7KMZ - chains C and B of the 5 polymer chains in the assembly; structure by electron microscopy, 3.62 A resolution.

[Chain C (and B)]
Name: Spike glycoprotein
Source organism: Severe acute respiratory syndrome coronavirus 2
Notes: chain B of this document is another copy of the same molecule, construct and numbering; everything in this record applies to it too
Reference sequence: P0DTC2 (SPIKE_SARS2); residues 1-1208 here = UniProt positions 1-1208
Chain sequence (1288 residues; row label = number of the first residue in the row):
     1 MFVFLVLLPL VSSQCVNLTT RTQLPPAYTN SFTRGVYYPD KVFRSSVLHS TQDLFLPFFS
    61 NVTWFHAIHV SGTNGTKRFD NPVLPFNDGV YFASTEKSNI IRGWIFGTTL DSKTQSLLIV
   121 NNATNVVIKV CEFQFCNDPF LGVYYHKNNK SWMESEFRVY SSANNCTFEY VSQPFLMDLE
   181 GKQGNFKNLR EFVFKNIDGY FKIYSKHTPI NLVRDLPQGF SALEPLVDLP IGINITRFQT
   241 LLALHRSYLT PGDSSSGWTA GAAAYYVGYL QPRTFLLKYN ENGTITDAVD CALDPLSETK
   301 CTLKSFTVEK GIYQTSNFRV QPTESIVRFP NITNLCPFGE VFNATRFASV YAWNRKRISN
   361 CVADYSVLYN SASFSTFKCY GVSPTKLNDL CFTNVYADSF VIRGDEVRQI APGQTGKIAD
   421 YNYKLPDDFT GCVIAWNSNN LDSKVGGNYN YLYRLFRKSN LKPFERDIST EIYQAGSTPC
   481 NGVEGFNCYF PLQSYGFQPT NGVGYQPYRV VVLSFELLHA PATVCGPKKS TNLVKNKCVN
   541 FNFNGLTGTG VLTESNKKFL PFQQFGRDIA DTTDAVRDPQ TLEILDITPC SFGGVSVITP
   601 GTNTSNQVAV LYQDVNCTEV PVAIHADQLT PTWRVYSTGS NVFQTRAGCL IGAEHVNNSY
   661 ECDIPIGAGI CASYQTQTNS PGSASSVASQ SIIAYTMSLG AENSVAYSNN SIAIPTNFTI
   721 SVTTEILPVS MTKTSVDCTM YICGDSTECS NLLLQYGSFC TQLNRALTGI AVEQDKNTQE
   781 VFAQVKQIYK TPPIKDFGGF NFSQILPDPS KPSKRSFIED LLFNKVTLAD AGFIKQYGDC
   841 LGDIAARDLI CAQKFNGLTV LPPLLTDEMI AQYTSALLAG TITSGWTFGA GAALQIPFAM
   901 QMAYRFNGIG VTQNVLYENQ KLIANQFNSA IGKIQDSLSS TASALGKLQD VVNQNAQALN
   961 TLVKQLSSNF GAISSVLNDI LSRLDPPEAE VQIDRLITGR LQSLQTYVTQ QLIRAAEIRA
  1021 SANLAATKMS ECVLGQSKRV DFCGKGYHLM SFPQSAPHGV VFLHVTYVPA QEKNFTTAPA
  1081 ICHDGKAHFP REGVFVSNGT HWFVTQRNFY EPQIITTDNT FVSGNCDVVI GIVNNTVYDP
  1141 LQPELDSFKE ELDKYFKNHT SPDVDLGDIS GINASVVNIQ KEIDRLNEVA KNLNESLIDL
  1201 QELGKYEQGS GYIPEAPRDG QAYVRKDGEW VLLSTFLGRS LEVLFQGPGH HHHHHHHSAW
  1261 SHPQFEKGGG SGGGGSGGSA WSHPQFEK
Unresolved in the structure: 1-25, 67-80, 142-155, 177-186, 243-262, 621-638, 677-688, 812-814, 829-852, 1148-1288 (chain B: 1-25, 67-78, 142-152, 178-185, 247-260, 626-637, 677-689, 829-851, 1150-1288)
Construct notes: engineered mutation Gly682 (Arg in P0DTC2), Ser683 (Arg in P0DTC2), Ser685 (Arg in P0DTC2), Pro986 (Lys in P0DTC2), Pro987 (Val in P0DTC2); expression tag (1209-1288)
Swiss-Prot annotation at these positions:
  - region: Asn280 to Cys301 (Putative superantigen), Arg403 to Asp405 (Integrin-binding motif), Asn448 to Phe456 (Immunodominant HLA epitope recognized by the CD8+), Pro681, Ala684 (Putative superantigen), Ser816 to Tyr837 (Fusion peptide 1), Lys835 to Phe855 (Fusion peptide 2), Asp1163 to Glu1202 (Heptad repeat 2)
  - site: Arg815, Ser816 (Cleavage)
  - glycosylation: Asn17 (N-linked (GlcNAc...) (complex) asparagine), Asn61 (N-linked (GlcNAc...) (hybrid) asparagine), Asn74 (N-linked (GlcNAc...) (complex) asparagine), Asn122 (N-linked (GlcNAc...) (hybrid) asparagine), Asn149 (N-linked (GlcNAc...) (complex) asparagine), Asn165 (N-linked (GlcNAc...) (complex) asparagine), Asn234 (N-linked (GlcNAc...) (high mannose) asparagine), Asn282 (N-linked (GlcNAc...) (complex) asparagine), Thr323 (O-linked (GalNAc) threonine), Ser325 (O-linked (HexNAc...) serine), Asn331 (N-linked (GlcNAc...) (complex) asparagine), Asn343 (N-linked (GlcNAc...) (complex) asparagine), Asn603 (N-linked (GlcNAc...) (hybrid) asparagine), Asn616 (N-linked (GlcNAc...) (complex) asparagine), Asn657 (N-linked (GlcNAc...) (complex) asparagine), Thr676 (O-linked (GlcNAc...) threonine), Thr678 (O-linked (GlcNAc...) threonine), Asn709 (N-linked (GlcNAc...) (high mannose) asparagine), Asn717 (N-linked (GlcNAc...) (hybrid) asparagine), Asn801 (N-linked (GlcNAc...) (hybrid) asparagine) and 6 more in UniProt
  - natural variant: Leu5 (L5F: In strain: Iota/B.1.526), Ser13 (S13I: In strain: Epsilon/B.1.427/B.1.429), Leu18 (L18F: In strain: Beta/B.1.351, Gamma/P.1 and 1 more), Thr19 (T19I: In strain: Omicron/BQ.1.1, Omicron/XBB.1.5 and 1 more; T19R: In strain: Delta/B.1.617.2, Omicron/BA.2 and 4 more), Thr20 (T20N: In strain: Gamma/P.1), Leu24 to Ala27 (sequence variant, change not given here; In strain: Omicron/BA.2, Omicron/BA.2.12.1 and 6 more), Pro26 (P26S: In strain: Gamma/P.1), Gln52 (Q52H: In strain: Omicron/EG.5.1), Ala67 (A67V: In strain: Eta/B.1.525, Omicron/BA.1), His69 to Val70 (deletion: In strain: Alpha/B.1.1.7, Eta/B.1.525 and 5 more), Gly75 (G75V: In strain: Lambda/C.37), Thr76 (T76I: In strain: Lambda/C.37), 82 further natural variant entries in UniProt
  - mutagenesis: His69 to Val70 (Increased incorporation of cleaved spike into virions), Asn121 (N121Q: Partial loss of biliverdin affinity), Arg190 (R190K: Partial loss of biliverdin affinity), Asn234 (N234Q: Increased resistance to neutralizing antibodies), Asn331 (N331Q: Reduced viral infectivity), Asn343 (N343Q: Reduced viral infectivity), Leu452 (L452R: Increased resistance to neutralizing antibodies. Decreases HLA binding to NF9 epitope. Increased binding affinity to human ACE2), Tyr453 (Y453F: Decreased HLA binding to NF9 epitope. Increased binding affinity to human ACE2), Ala475 (A475V: Increased resistance to neutralizing antibodies), Val483 (V483A: Increased resistance to neutralizing antibodies), Glu484 (E484D: Increased replication in human TMEM106B overexpressing cells), Phe490 (F490L: Increased resistance to neutralizing antibodies and human covalescent sera neutralization), 12 further mutagenesis entries in UniProt
Cystine bridges: Cys131-Cys166, Cys291-Cys301, Cys336-Cys361, Cys379-Cys432, Cys391-Cys525, Cys480-Cys488, Cys538-Cys590, Cys617-Cys649, Cys662-Cys671, Cys738-Cys760, Cys743-Cys749, Cys1032-Cys1043, Cys1082-Cys1126
Covalently attached groups: N-acetylglucosamine (NAG) linked to Asn61, Asn165, Asn234, Asn282, Asn331, Asn343, Asn603, Asn616, Asn657, Asn709, Asn717, Asn801, Asn1074, Asn1098, Asn1134

[Interface between chain C and chain B]
Residue-residue contacts (145; chain C residue first):
  Tyr38(C) with Phe562(B)
  Lys41(C) with Phe562(B), hydrogen bond (side chain-backbone); Gln563(B); Gln564(B), hydrogen bond (backbone-backbone); Phe565(B)
  Val42(C) with Gln563(B); Phe565(B); Arg567(B)
  Phe43(C) with Lys558(B); Phe559(B), hydrophobic; Phe565(B), hydrogen bond (backbone-backbone); Gly566(B); Arg567(B), hydrogen bond (backbone-backbone)
  Arg44(C) with Arg567(B)
  Val47(C) with Asp568(B); Ile569(B), hydrophobic
  Thr167(C) with Arg357(B); Tyr396(B)
  Phe168(C) with Asn360(B)
  Glu169(C) with Asn360(B)
  Gly199(C) with Pro521(B)
  Glu224(C) with Phe562(B)
  Pro225(C) with Phe562(B)
  Pro230(C) with Ala522(B), hydrophobic
  Asn282(C) with Lys558(B); Leu560(B)
  Gly413(C) with Pro987(B)
  Thr415(C) with Asp985(B); Pro987(B)
  Asp737(C) with Asn317(B), hydrogen bond
  Met740(C) with Arg319(B); Phe592(B), hydrophobic
  Asp745(C) with Arg319(B), salt bridge; Gln321(B)
  Gln755(C) with Ser968(B); Asn969(B), hydrogen bond (backbone-backbone); Phe970(B), hydrogen bond (backbone-backbone); Gly971(B)
  Tyr756(C) with Gln965(B); Ser968(B), hydrogen bond (backbone-side chain); Phe970(B)
  Gly757(C) with Ser968(B)
  Ser758(C) with Thr961(B); Gln965(B)
  Phe759(C) with Phe970(B), hydrophobic; Gly999(B); Gln1002(B); Ser1003(B)
  Arg765(C) with Gln957(B), hydrogen bond
  Thr768(C) with Gln314(B)
  Lys786(C) with Ala701(B)
  Gln787(C) with Ala701(B); Asn703(B), hydrogen bond
  Ile788(C) with Leu699(B), hydrophobic; Ala701(B), hydrogen bond (backbone-backbone); Glu702(B); Asn703(B)
  Tyr789(C) with Asn703(B)
  Lys790(C) with Glu702(B); Asn703(B); Ser704(B), hydrogen bond (backbone-side chain)
  Pro792(C) with Tyr707(B), hydrophobic
  Asp796(C) with Tyr707(B), hydrogen bond (backbone-side chain); Asn709(B), hydrogen bond
  Phe797(C) with Tyr707(B)
  Lys854(C) with Phe592(B)
  Phe855(C) with Thr572(B); Pro589(B); Phe592(B)
  Asn856(C) with Phe592(B)
  Gly857(C) with Phe592(B)
  Leu858(C) with Phe592(B)
  Val860(C) with Asp614(B)
  Leu861(C) with Gln613(B)
  Pro863(C) with Ala668(B), hydrogen bond (backbone-backbone)
  Leu864(C) with Pro665(B), hydrophobic; Gly667(B); Ala668(B); Gly669(B), hydrogen bond (backbone-backbone)
  Met869(C) with Gly669(B); Met697(B), hydrophobic; Leu699(B), hydrophobic
  Gln872(C) with Leu699(B)
  Tyr873(C) with Leu699(B)
  Thr883(C) with Val705(B); Tyr707(B)
  Trp886(C) with Tyr1047(B), hydrogen bond
  Gly889(C) with Lys1045(B)
  Ala890(C) with Lys1045(B), hydrogen bond (backbone-side chain); Gly1046(B); Tyr1047(B), hydrophobic; Val1068(B)
  Gly891(C) with Lys1045(B)
  Ala892(C) with Glu1072(B)
  Ala893(C) with Val705(B), hydrophobic
  Leu894(C) with Ala713(B); Pro715(B); Glu1072(B)
  Gln895(C) with Ala706(B); Ser711(B); Ile712(B); Ala713(B), hydrogen bond (backbone-backbone); Asn1074(B)
  Ile896(C) with Tyr707(B); Ser711(B); Ile712(B), hydrophobic; Arg1107(B)
  Pro897(C) with Tyr707(B), hydrophobic; Ser708(B); Asn709(B); Ser711(B)
  Phe898(C) with Tyr707(B)
  Met900(C) with Thr1077(B); Ala1078(B); Pro1079(B); Arg1107(B)
  Tyr904(C) with Arg1107(B)
  Thr912(C) with Phe1121(B)
  Gln913(C) with Pro1090(B), hydrogen bond (side chain-backbone); Phe1121(B)
  Asn914(C) with Phe1089(B); Phe1121(B); Ser1123(B), hydrogen bond
  Tyr917(C) with Pro1079(B), hydrophobic; Phe1089(B), hydrophobic; Val1129(B), hydrophobic
  Glu918(C) with Ser1123(B); Val1128(B)
  Gln920(C) with Ile1130(B)
  Val963(C) with Ala570(B)
  Lys964(C) with Ala570(B); Asp571(B)
  Asn978(C) with Thr547(B)
  Gln1002(C) with Gln1002(B), hydrogen bond
  Gln1005(C) with Thr1006(B)
  Leu1012(C) with Gln1010(B)
  Ile1013(C) with Ile1013(B), hydrophobic
  Ser1030(C) with Val1040(B); Asp1041(B)
  Glu1031(C) with Arg1039(B), salt bridge; Val1040(B)
  Leu1034(C) with Asp1041(B)
  Arg1039(C) with Arg1039(B)
  Glu1144(C) with Leu1141(B)
  Ser1147(C) with Leu1145(B)
Also at the interface, not in a pair above, chain C (94 interface residues in all): His49, Ile231, Gly232, Asp427, Gln762, Gln784, Thr859, Pro862, Thr887, Asn960, Ser967, Asp994, Thr1009, Thr1027, Gly1035
Also at the interface, not in a pair above, chain B (95 interface residues in all): Phe318, Ala520, Lys557, Ala647, Ile666, Cys671, Gly700, Arg995, Thr1009, Phe1042, Val1094

[Summary]
94 residues of chain C and 95 residues of chain B are in contact, with 22 hydrogen bonds and 2 salt bridges.
Among the polar pairs are Asp745(C)-Arg319(B), Glu1031(C)-Arg1039(B) and Lys41(C)-Phe562(B).
Both chains are Spike glycoprotein (Severe acute respiratory syndrome coronavirus 2). Entry 7KMZ (Cryo-EM
structure of double ACE2-bound SARS-CoV-2 trimer Spike at pH 7.4) was determined by electron microscopy
together with 7KMB, 7KMS, 7KNB, 7KNE, 7KNH and 7KNI from the same study.
